5IN5 - chains A and B of the 4 polymer chains in the assembly; structure by X-ray diffraction, 1.90 A resolution.

[Chain A (and B)]
Name: GDP-mannose 4,6 dehydratase
From: Homo sapiens
Notes: EC 4.2.1.47; chain B of this document is another copy of the same molecule, construct and numbering; everything in this record applies to it too
UniProtKB: O60547 (GMDS_HUMAN); numbering as in UniProt (aligned over 23-372)
Sequence (364 residues; numbered 9 to 372; the number before each row is that of its first residue):
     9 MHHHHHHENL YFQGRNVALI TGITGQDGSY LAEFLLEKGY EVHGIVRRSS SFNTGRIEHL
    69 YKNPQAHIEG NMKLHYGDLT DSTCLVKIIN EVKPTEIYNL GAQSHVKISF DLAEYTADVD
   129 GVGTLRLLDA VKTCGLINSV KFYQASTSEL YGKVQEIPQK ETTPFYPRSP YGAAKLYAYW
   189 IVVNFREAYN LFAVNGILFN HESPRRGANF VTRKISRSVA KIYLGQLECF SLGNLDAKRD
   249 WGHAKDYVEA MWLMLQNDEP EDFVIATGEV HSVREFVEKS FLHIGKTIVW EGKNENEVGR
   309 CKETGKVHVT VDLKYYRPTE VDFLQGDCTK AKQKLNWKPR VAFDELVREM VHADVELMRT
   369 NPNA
Disordered / not traced: 9-21
Construct notes: expression tag (9-22)
Ligand contacts:
  - GDP (guanosine-5'-diphosphate): H113, V114, E157, N208, N217, F218, V219, K222, S239, L240, G241, N242, A245, R247, V281, Y323, R325, E328, V329
  - guanosine-5'-diphosphate-beta-L-fucopyranose (GFB), molecule 1: V54, F60, T62, E66, Y69, A74, H75, E77, L82, Y84
  - guanosine-5'-diphosphate-beta-L-fucopyranose (GFB), molecule 2: A216, N217, K222, R225, S226, Y323, N371, A372
  - NADP (NAP; NADP nicotinamide-adenine-dinucleotide phosphate), molecule 1: G30, I31, T32, G33, Q34, D35, G36, R55, N61, D86, L87, T88, L108, G109, A110, Q111, S112, Y123, V127, A153, S154, T155, Y179, K183, L206, F207, N208, H209, E210, R214
  - NADP (NAP), molecule 2: R56, S57, S58

[Chain A / chain B interface]
Residue-residue contacts (67; chain A residue first):
  T32(A) - S58(B)
  G33(A) - S58(B)
  R55(A) - R55(B)
  R55(A) - R56(B)  hydrogen bond (side chain-backbone)
  R55(A) - S57(B)
  R56(A) - R55(B)  hydrogen bond (backbone-side chain)
  R56(A) - A110(B)
  R56(A) - Q111(B)
  R56(A) - S112(B)  hydrogen bond
  R56(A) - I116(B)
  R56(A) - F218(B)
  S57(A) - R55(B)
  S58(A) - T32(B)
  S58(A) - G33(B)
  S58(A) - R64(B)  hydrogen bond (backbone-side chain)
  S58(A) - G215(B)
  F60(A) - A216(B)  hydrophobic
  R64(A) - S58(B)  hydrogen bond (side chain-backbone)
  R64(A) - S59(B)  hydrogen bond
  E66(A) - N371(B)
  P72(A) - N371(B)
  Q73(A) - K229(B)  hydrogen bond (backbone-side chain)
  Q73(A) - Q234(B)
  Q73(A) - P370(B)
  Q73(A) - N371(B)
  A74(A) - L235(B)  hydrophobic
  H75(A) - R225(B)
  H75(A) - N371(B)  hydrogen bond (side chain-backbone)
  H75(A) - A372(B)
  Y84(A) - I116(B)  hydrophobic
  Y84(A) - N217(B)
  D86(A) - Y123(B)
  T88(A) - E122(B)
  T88(A) - Y123(B)
  D89(A) - L120(B)
  D89(A) - A121(B)
  D89(A) - E122(B)  hydrogen bond (side chain-backbone)
  D89(A) - Y123(B)  hydrogen bond (side chain-backbone)
  C92(A) - D119(B)
  K95(A) - D119(B)  salt bridge
  A110(A) - R56(B)
  Q111(A) - R56(B)
  S112(A) - R56(B)  hydrogen bond
  I116(A) - R56(B)
  I116(A) - Y84(B)  hydrophobic
  D119(A) - C92(B)  hydrogen bond (backbone-side chain)
  D119(A) - K95(B)  salt bridge
  L120(A) - D89(B)
  L120(A) - C92(B)  hydrophobic
  A121(A) - D89(B)
  E122(A) - D89(B)  hydrogen bond (backbone-side chain)
  E122(A) - S90(B)
  E122(A) - T91(B)  hydrogen bond
  Y123(A) - D86(B)
  Y123(A) - T88(B)
  Y123(A) - D89(B)  hydrogen bond (backbone-side chain)
  N217(A) - Y84(B)
  F218(A) - R56(B)
  R225(A) - H75(B)
  K229(A) - Q73(B)  hydrogen bond (side chain-backbone)
  Q234(A) - Q73(B)
  L235(A) - A74(B)  hydrophobic
  P370(A) - Q73(B)
  N371(A) - P72(B)
  N371(A) - Q73(B)
  N371(A) - H75(B)  hydrogen bond (backbone-side chain)
  A372(A) - H75(B)
Also at the interface, not in a pair above, chain A (42 interface residues in all): S59, G85, H113, G215, A216
Also at the interface, not in a pair above, chain B (45 interface residues in all): F60, N61, E66, G85, H113

[Summary]
Chain A and chain B form an interface of 42 and 45 residues respectively, with 17 hydrogen bonds and 2 salt
bridges. Polar pairs include K95(A)-D119(B), R55(A)-R56(B) and R56(A)-S112(B). Ligands of chain A: NADP, GDP
and guanosine-5'-diphosphate-beta-L-fucopyranose.
Chain A and chain B are both GDP-mannose 4,6 dehydratase (Homo sapiens); the structure, Crystal Structure of
GDP-mannose 4,6 dehydratase in complex with natural inhibitor GDP-Fucose, was determined by X-ray diffraction
(same publication as 5IN4).
